PDB entry 4EJS | X-ray diffraction, 2.61 A resolution | chains A and C of the 3 polymer chains in the assembly

# Chain A
Protein: Elongator complex protein 4
From: Saccharomyces cerevisiae
Reference sequence: Q02884 (ELP4_YEAST); numbering as in UniProt (aligned over 67-438)
Sequence (376 residues; row label = number of the first residue in the row):
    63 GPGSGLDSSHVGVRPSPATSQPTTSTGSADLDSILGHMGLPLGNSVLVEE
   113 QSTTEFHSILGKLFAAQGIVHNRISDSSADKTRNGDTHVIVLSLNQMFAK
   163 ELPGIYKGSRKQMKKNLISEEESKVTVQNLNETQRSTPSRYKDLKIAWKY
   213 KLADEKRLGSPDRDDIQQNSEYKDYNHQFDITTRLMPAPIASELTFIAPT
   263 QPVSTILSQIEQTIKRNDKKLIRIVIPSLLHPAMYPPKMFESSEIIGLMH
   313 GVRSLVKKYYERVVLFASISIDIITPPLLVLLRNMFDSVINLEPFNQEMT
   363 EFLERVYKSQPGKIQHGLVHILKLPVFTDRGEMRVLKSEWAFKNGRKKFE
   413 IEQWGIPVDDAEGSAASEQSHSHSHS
Unresolved in the structure: 63-66, 137-144, 169-234, 357-360, 368-438
Construct notes: expression tag (63-66)
UniProt features mapped onto this chain:
  - modified residue: Ser222 (Phosphoserine)

# Chain C
Protein: Elongator complex protein 6
From: Saccharomyces cerevisiae
Reference sequence: Q04868 (ELP6_YEAST); numbering as in UniProt (aligned over 1-273)
Sequence (277 residues; numbered -3 to 273; the number before each row is that of its first residue; numbers below 1 keep their minus sign (Gly-3 is residue -3)):
    -3 GPGSMGSVQRQDLVLFSDQSVLPAHFFQDSNSHNLFFITHQSCTQPLWMI
    47 NALVETHVLGSPSSLNESSSSMLPSSTRSHAVLASFIHEQNYFTNSLNKL
    97 KIPSNNYNVLDFLSDFIVNNIHNKPRDKILSDVLAKFSAAIQNNPTDTIV
   147 IIEQPELLLSLVSGLTCSELNNKFITPLLRQCKVLIIVSNSDIFNIDEYD
   197 ASVHSSNLQNFYKSSFIKSMINLNLNPLKTGFAKDVTGSLHVCRGGAPIA
   247 TSNTSLHVVENEYLYLNEKESTKLFYR
Unresolved in the structure: -3 to 1, 273
Construct notes: expression tag (-3 to 0)

# Chain A / chain C interface
Residue-residue contacts - 36 pairs, chain A then chain C:
  Val265(A) - His118(C)
  Ser266(A) - His118(C)
  Leu269(A) - Val114(C)  hydrophobic
  Glu303(A) - Ser159(C)  hydrogen bond
  Ser304(A) - Ser156(C)
  Ser305(A) - Ser156(C)  hydrogen bond (backbone-backbone)
  Ser305(A) - Leu157(C)
  Ser305(A) - Ser159(C)
  Ile308(A) - Leu157(C)
  Gly309(A) - Ile113(C)
  Gly309(A) - Leu157(C)
  His312(A) - Phe82(C)  hydrogen bond (side chain-backbone)
  His312(A) - Phe108(C)
  His312(A) - Leu109(C)
  His312(A) - Ile113(C)
  His312(A) - Leu157(C)
  Arg315(A) - Ile83(C)  hydrogen bond (side chain-backbone)
  Arg315(A) - His84(C)
  Ser316(A) - Leu109(C)
  Ser316(A) - Ser110(C)
  Ser316(A) - Asp111(C)  hydrogen bond (side chain-backbone)
  Lys319(A) - Glu85(C)
  Lys319(A) - Leu109(C)
  Lys320(A) - Asp111(C)  salt bridge
  Tyr322(A) - Asn87(C)
  Pro338(A) - Ile192(C)  hydrophobic
  Pro339(A) - Tyr195(C)
  Val342(A) - Asp188(C)
  Val342(A) - Ile189(C)
  Val342(A) - Ile192(C)  hydrophobic
  Leu343(A) - Ser156(C)
  Asn346(A) - Ile83(C)
  Asn346(A) - Gln150(C)  hydrogen bond
  Asn346(A) - Asn186(C)  hydrogen bond
  Met347(A) - Ile83(C)  hydrophobic
  Met347(A) - Leu153(C)  hydrophobic
Interface residues without a listed pair, chain A (22 interface residues in all): Glu273, Gly313
Interface residues without a listed pair, chain C (26 interface residues in all): Ser38, Phe112, Val158, Leu204

# Overview
22 residues of chain A and 26 residues of chain C are in contact, with 7 hydrogen bonds and 1 salt bridge.
Polar contacts include Lys320(A)-Asp111(C), Glu303(A)-Ser159(C) and His312(A)-Phe82(C).
Chain A is Elongator complex protein 4 and chain C is Elongator complex protein 6, both from Saccharomyces
cerevisiae; the structure, Structure of yeast elongator subcomplex Elp456, was determined by X-ray
diffraction.
